3P5I - chain A; structure by X-ray diffraction, 1.80 A resolution.

Chain A:
Molecule: C-type lectin domain family 4 member K
Organism: Homo sapiens
Notes: fragment: Langerin CRD
UniProtKB: Q9UJ71 (CLC4K_HUMAN); numbering as in UniProt (aligned over 193-328)
Sequence (136 residues; numbered 193 to 328; the number before each row is that of its first residue):
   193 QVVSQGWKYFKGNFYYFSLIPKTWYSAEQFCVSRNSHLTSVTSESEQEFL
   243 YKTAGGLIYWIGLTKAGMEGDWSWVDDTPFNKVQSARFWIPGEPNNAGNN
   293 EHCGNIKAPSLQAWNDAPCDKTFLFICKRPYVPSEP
Unresolved in the structure: 193-197, 326-328
Construct notes: variant Ala278 (Val in Q9UJ71)
Swiss-Prot annotation at these positions:
  - natural variant: Trp264 (W264R: In BIRGD), Ala278 (V278A: No effect on mannose-binding ability; this construct carries the variant), Asn288 (N288D: Significant reduction in mannose-binding ability), Ala300 (A300P: Significant reduction in mannose-binding ability)
  - mutagenesis: Glu285 (E285A: Loss of binding to 6'-sulfo-LacNAc and invertase), Asn287 (N287A: Loss of binding to 6'-sulfo-LacNAc and invertase), Lys299 (K299A: Loss of binding to 6'-sulfo-LacNAc), Lys313 (K313A: Loss of binding to 6'-sulfo-LacNAc and 6-sulfo-GlcNAc)
Cystine bridges: Cys223-Cys319, Cys295-Cys311
Metal / ion sites: Ca2+: Glu285, Asn287, Glu293, Asn307, Asp308 (together with 6-O-sulfo-beta-D-galactopyranose)
Reported in the primary citation:
  - binding site for 6-O-sulfo-beta-D-galactopyranose: Glu285, Asn287, Ala289, Glu293, Lys299, Asn307, Lys313
  - Ca2+ coordination: Glu285, Asn287, Glu293, Asn307
  - specificity-determining residues: Ala289, Ala309, Pro310, Lys313, Phe315 (proposed by the authors, not directly observed)

In short:
The Ca2+ site is built by Glu285, Asn287, Glu293, Asn307 and Asp308. Curated annotation (UniProt) lists 4
mutagenesis sites. The paper reports a binding site for 6-O-sulfo-beta-D-galactopyranose at Glu285, Asn287 and
Ala289 among others; Ca2+ coordination by Glu285, Asn287 and Glu293 among others.
Chain A is C-type lectin domain family 4 member K (Homo sapiens); the structure, Structure of the
carbohydrate-recognition domain of human Langerin with 6-SO4-Gal-GlcNAc, was determined by X-ray diffraction
together with 3P5D, 3P5E, 3P5F, 3P5G and 3P5H from the same study.
